8U6T - chains A and B; structure by X-ray diffraction, 2.25 A resolution.

Chain A:
Molecule: Reverse transcriptase/ribonuclease H
From: Human immunodeficiency virus 1
UniProtKB: P03366 (POL_HV1B1); residues 1-554 here correspond to UniProt positions 600-1153 (UniProt number = residue number + 599)
Chain sequence (556 residues; row label = number of the first residue in the row; numbers below 1 keep their minus sign (Met-1 is residue -1)):
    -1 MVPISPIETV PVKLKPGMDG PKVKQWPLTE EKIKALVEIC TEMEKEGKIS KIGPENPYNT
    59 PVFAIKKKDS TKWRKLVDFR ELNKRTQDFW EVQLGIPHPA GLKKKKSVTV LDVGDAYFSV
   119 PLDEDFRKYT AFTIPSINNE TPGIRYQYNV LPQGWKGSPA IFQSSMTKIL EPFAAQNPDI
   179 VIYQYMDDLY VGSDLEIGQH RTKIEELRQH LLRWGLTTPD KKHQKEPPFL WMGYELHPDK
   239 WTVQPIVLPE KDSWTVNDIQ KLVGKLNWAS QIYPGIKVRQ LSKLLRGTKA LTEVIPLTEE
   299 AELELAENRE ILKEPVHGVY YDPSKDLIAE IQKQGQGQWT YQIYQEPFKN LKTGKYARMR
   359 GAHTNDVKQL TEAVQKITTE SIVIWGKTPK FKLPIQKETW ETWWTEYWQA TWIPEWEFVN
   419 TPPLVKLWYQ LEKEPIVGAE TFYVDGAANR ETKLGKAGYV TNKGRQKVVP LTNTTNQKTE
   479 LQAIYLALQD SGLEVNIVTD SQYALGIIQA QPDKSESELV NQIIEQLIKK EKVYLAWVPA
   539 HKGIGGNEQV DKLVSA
Disordered / not traced: -1 to 0, 66-68, 138-139
Sequence notes: expression tag (-1 to 0); engineered mutation Ala172 (Lys771 in P03366), Ala173 (Lys772 in P03366), Ser280 (Cys879 in P03366)
Metal / ion sites: Mg2+: Asp443, Glu478, Asp498
Residues lining bound ligands: VO8 (5-(2-{2-[2-oxo-3-(prop-2-enoyl)-2,3-dihydro-1H-benzimidazol-1-yl]ethoxy}phenoxy)naphthalene-2-carbonitrile): Leu100, Lys101, Lys102, Lys103, Val106, Val108, Val179, Tyr181, Tyr188, Val189, Gly190, Phe227, Trp229, Leu234, His235, Pro236, Tyr318

Chain B:
Molecule: p51 RT
From: Human immunodeficiency virus 1
UniProtKB: P03366 (POL_HV1B1); residues 1-428 here correspond to UniProt positions 600-1027 (UniProt number = residue number + 599)
Chain sequence (428 residues; each row starts with the number of its first residue):
     1 PISPIETVPV KLKPGMDGPK VKQWPLTEEK IKALVEICTE MEKEGKISKI GPENPYNTPV
    61 FAIKKKDSTK WRKLVDFREL NKRTQDFWEV QLGIPHPAGL KKKKSVTVLD VGDAYFSVPL
   121 DEDFRKYTAF TIPSINNETP GIRYQYNVLP QGWKGSPAIF QSSMTKILEP FKKQNPDIVI
   181 YQYMDDLYVG SDLEIGQHRT KIEELRQHLL RWGLTTPDKK HQKEPPFLWM GYELHPDKWT
   241 VQPIVLPEKD SWTVNDIQKL VGKLNWASQI YPGIKVRQLS KLLRGTKALT EVIPLTEEAE
   301 LELAENREIL KEPVHGVYYD PSKDLIAEIQ KQGQGQWTYQ IYQEPFKNLK TGKYARMRGA
   361 HTNDVKQLTE AVQKITTESI VIWGKTPKFK LPIQKETWET WWTEYWQATW IPEWEFVNTP
   421 PLVKLWYQ
Disordered / not traced: 1-4, 66-67, 90-94, 218-231, 359-360
Sequence notes: engineered mutation Ser280 (Cys879 in P03366)
Metal / ion sites: Mg2+: Gln23, Thr58, Thr131

How chain A and chain B interact:
Pairs across the interface - 105 pairs, chain A then chain B:
  Val8(A) - Pro52(B)  hydrophobic
  Val8(A) - Glu53(B)
  Pro9(A) - Glu53(B)
  Gln85(A) - Glu53(B)  hydrogen bond (side chain-backbone)
  Asp86(A) - Lys20(B)  salt bridge
  Asp86(A) - Pro55(B)
  Phe87(A) - Pro52(B)
  Phe87(A) - Pro55(B)
  Trp88(A) - Pro52(B)  hydrogen bond (backbone-backbone)
  Trp88(A) - Asn54(B)
  Trp88(A) - Pro55(B)
  Trp88(A) - Tyr56(B)
  Trp88(A) - Asn57(B)
  Trp88(A) - Thr131(B)
  Trp88(A) - Arg143(B)
  Glu89(A) - Pro55(B)
  Gly93(A) - Asn137(B)
  Ile94(A) - Asn137(B)
  Pro95(A) - Asn136(B)
  Pro95(A) - Asn137(B)
  His96(A) - Asn136(B)  hydrogen bond (backbone-side chain)
  Gly99(A) - Asn136(B)
  Ala158(A) - Pro52(B)
  Gln161(A) - Pro140(B)
  Ser162(A) - Pro52(B)
  Val179(A) - Glu138(B)
  Tyr181(A) - Glu138(B)
  Arg358(A) - Gln394(B)
  Arg358(A) - Glu396(B)  salt bridge
  Glu370(A) - Gln394(B)
  Gln373(A) - Glu396(B)  hydrogen bond (side chain-backbone)
  Gln373(A) - Thr397(B)  hydrogen bond
  Gln373(A) - Thr400(B)  hydrogen bond
  Thr377(A) - Thr400(B)
  Ile380(A) - Leu26(B)
  Ile380(A) - Thr27(B)
  Val381(A) - Pro25(B)  hydrophobic
  Val381(A) - Asn136(B)  hydrogen bond (backbone-backbone)
  Ile382(A) - Ile135(B)
  Ile382(A) - Asn136(B)
  Trp383(A) - Ile135(B)
  Gly384(A) - Thr27(B)
  Gly384(A) - Glu28(B)  hydrogen bond (backbone-backbone)
  Gly384(A) - Ile135(B)
  Trp402(A) - Lys331(B)  hydrogen bond (backbone-side chain)
  Tyr405(A) - Lys331(B)  hydrogen bond (backbone-side chain)
  Trp406(A) - Lys331(B)
  Trp406(A) - Pro392(B)  hydrophobic
  Trp406(A) - Val417(B)
  Trp406(A) - Asn418(B)
  Trp406(A) - Pro420(B)
  Gln407(A) - Lys331(B)
  Gln407(A) - Asp364(B)
  Gln407(A) - Pro392(B)
  Gln407(A) - Ile393(B)
  Gln407(A) - Gln394(B)
  Gln407(A) - Val417(B)
  Gln407(A) - Asn418(B)
  Ala408(A) - Trp337(B)  hydrophobic
  Ala408(A) - Asp364(B)
  Ala408(A) - Pro392(B)  hydrogen bond (backbone-backbone)
  Ala408(A) - Ile393(B)
  Thr409(A) - Asp364(B)  hydrogen bond (backbone-side chain)
  Trp410(A) - Asn363(B)
  Trp410(A) - Val365(B)  hydrophobic
  Trp410(A) - Thr397(B)
  Trp410(A) - Trp401(B)
  Trp410(A) - Tyr405(B)
  Pro433(A) - Asn255(B)
  Pro433(A) - Thr290(B)
  Ile434(A) - Thr290(B)
  Val435(A) - Thr290(B)
  Thr439(A) - Lys287(B)
  Thr439(A) - Ala288(B)
  Thr439(A) - Leu289(B)  hydrogen bond (side chain-backbone)
  Tyr441(A) - Gln258(B)
  Tyr441(A) - Thr286(B)
  Tyr441(A) - Lys287(B)  hydrogen bond (side chain-backbone)
  Val458(A) - Thr286(B)
  Thr459(A) - Thr286(B)
  Asn460(A) - Thr286(B)
  Asn460(A) - Lys287(B)
  Asn460(A) - Ala288(B)
  Asn494(A) - Leu289(B)
  Val496(A) - Leu289(B)  hydrophobic
  Gln507(A) - Pro421(B)
  Tyr532(A) - Asn255(B)  hydrogen bond
  Tyr532(A) - Lys259(B)  hydrogen bond
  Tyr532(A) - Leu289(B)  hydrophobic
  Ala534(A) - Asn255(B)
  Ala534(A) - Lys259(B)
  Trp535(A) - Lys259(B)
  Trp535(A) - Leu422(B)  hydrophobic
  Trp535(A) - Trp426(B)  hydrophobic
  Val536(A) - Gln258(B)
  Pro537(A) - Gly262(B)
  Pro537(A) - Asn265(B)
  Lys540(A) - Asn265(B)  hydrogen bond
  Ile542(A) - Leu283(B)  hydrophobic
  Gly543(A) - Leu283(B)
  Gly543(A) - Gly285(B)
  Gly544(A) - Gly285(B)  hydrogen bond (backbone-backbone)
  Gly544(A) - Thr286(B)
  Gln547(A) - Gly285(B)
  Gln547(A) - Thr286(B)
Interface residues without a listed pair, chain A (65 interface residues in all): Lys11, Leu100, Ile159, Gln182, Thr376, Lys385, Thr386, Thr403, Gly436, Leu503, Gly541
Interface residues without a listed pair, chain B (56 interface residues in all): Lys126, Val254, Val261, Val276, Ser280, Arg284, Leu368

Overview:
65 residues of chain A face 56 of chain B across their interface, with 18 hydrogen bonds and 2 salt bridges.
Polar contacts include Asp86(A)-Lys20(B), Arg358(A)-Glu396(B) and Gln85(A)-Glu53(B). Ligands of chain A:
compound VO8. Asp443(A), Glu478(A) and Asp498(A) form the Mg2+ site.
Here chain A is Reverse transcriptase/ribonuclease H and chain B is p51 RT, both from Human immunodeficiency
virus 1. Entry 8U6T (Crystal Structure of HIV-1 Reverse Transcriptase in Complex with
5-(2-(2-(3-acryloyl-2-oxo-2,3-dihydro-1H-benzo[d]imidazol-1-yl)ethoxy)phenoxy)-2-naphthonitrile (JLJ758), a
non-nucleoside inhibitor) was determined by X-ray diffraction, deposited together with 8U69, 8U6A, 8U6B, 8U6C,
8U6D, 8U6E and 14 further entries.
